Entry 5MY1 (electron microscopy, 7.60 A resolution (low resolution: residue-level contacts below are approximate; hydrogen-bond / salt-bridge calls are withheld)); this record covers chains A and D of the 26 polymer chains in the assembly.

Chain A:
Molecule: 16S ribosomal RNA
Source organism: Escherichia coli K-12
Sequence (1542 nucleotides; row label = number of the first residue in the row):
     1 AAAUUGAAGA GUUUGAUCAU GGCUCAGAUU GAACGCUGGC GGCAGGCCUA ACACAUGCAA
    61 GUCGAACGGU AACAGGAAGA AGCUUGCUUC UUUGCUGACG AGUGGCGGAC GGGUGAGUAA
   121 UGUCUGGGAA ACUGCCUGAU GGAGGGGGAU AACUACUGGA AACGGUAGCU AAUACCGCAU
   181 AACGUCGCAA GACCAAAGAG GGGGACCUUC GGGCCUCUUG CCAUCGGAUG UGCCCAGAUG
   241 GGAUUAGCUA GUAGGUGGGG UAACGGCUCA CCUAGGCGAC GAUCCCUAGC UGGUCUGAGA
   301 GGAUGACCAG CCACACUGGA ACUGAGACAC GGUCCAGACU CCUACGGGAG GCAGCAGUGG
   361 GGAAUAUUGC ACAAUGGGCG CAAGCCUGAU GCAGCCAUGC CGCGUGUAUG AAGAAGGCCU
   421 UCGGGUUGUA AAGUACUUUC AGCGGGGAGG AAGGGAGUAA AGUUAAUACC UUUGCUCAUU
   481 GACGUUACCC GCAGAAGAAG CACCGGCUAA CUCCGUGCCA GCAGCCGCGG UAAUACGGAG
   541 GGUGCAAGCG UUAAUCGGAA UUACUGGGCG UAAAGCGCAC GCAGGCGGUU UGUUAAGUCA
   601 GAUGUGAAAU CCCCGGGCUC AACCUGGGAA CUGCAUCUGA UACUGGCAAG CUUGAGUCUC
   661 GUAGAGGGGG GUAGAAUUCC AGGUGUAGCG GUGAAAUGCG UAGAGAUCUG GAGGAAUACC
   721 GGUGGCGAAG GCGGCCCCCU GGACGAAGAC UGACGCUCAG GUGCGAAAGC GUGGGGAGCA
   781 AACAGGAUUA GAUACCCUGG UAGUCCACGC CGUAAACGAU GUCGACUUGG AGGUUGUGCC
   841 CUUGAGGCGU GGCUUCCGGA GCUAACGCGU UAAGUCGACC GCCUGGGGAG UACGGCCGCA
   901 AGGUUAAAAC UCAAAUGAAU UGACGGGGGC CCGCACAAGC GGUGGAGCAU GUGGUUUAAU
   961 UCGAUGCAAC GCGAAGAACC UUACCUGGUC UUGACAUCCA CGGAAGUUUU CAGAGAUGAG
  1021 AAUGUGCCUU CGGGAACCGU GAGACAGGUG CUGCAUGGCU GUCGUCAGCU CGUGUUGUGA
  1081 AAUGUUGGGU UAAGUCCCGC AACGAGCGCA ACCCUUAUCC UUUGUUGCCA GCGGUCCGGC
  1141 CGGGAACUCA AAGGAGACUG CCAGUGAUAA ACUGGAGGAA GGUGGGGAUG ACGUCAAGUC
  1201 AUCAUGGCCC UUACGACCAG GGCUACACAC GUGCUACAAU GGCGCAUACA AAGAGAAGCG
  1261 ACCUCGCGAG AGCAAGCGGA CCUCAUAAAG UGCGUCGUAG UCCGGAUUGG AGUCUGCAAC
  1321 UCGACUCCAU GAAGUCGGAA UCGCUAGUAA UCGUGGAUCA GAAUGCCACG GUGAAUACGU
  1381 UCCCGGGCCU UGUACACACC GCCCGUCACA CCAUGGGAGU GGGUUGCAAA AGAAGUAGGU
  1441 AGCUUAACCU UCGGGAGGGC GCUUACCACU UUGUGAUUCA UGACUGGGGU GAAGUCGUAA
  1501 CAAGGUAACC GUAGGGGAAC CUGCGGUUGG AUCACCUCCU UA
Disordered / not traced: 1-4, 1535-1542

Chain D:
Protein: 30S ribosomal protein S4
Source organism: Escherichia coli K-12
Reference sequence: P0A7V8 (RS4_ECOLI); residues 1-205 here correspond to UniProt positions 2-206 (UniProt number = residue number + 1)
Amino-acid sequence (205 residues; each row starts with the number of its first residue):
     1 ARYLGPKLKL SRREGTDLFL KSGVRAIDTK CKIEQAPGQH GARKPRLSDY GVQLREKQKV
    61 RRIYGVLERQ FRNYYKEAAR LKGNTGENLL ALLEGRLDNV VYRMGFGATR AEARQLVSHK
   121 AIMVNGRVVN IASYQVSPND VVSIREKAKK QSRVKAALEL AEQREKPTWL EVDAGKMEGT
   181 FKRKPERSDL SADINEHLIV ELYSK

Chain A / chain D interface:
Contacting residue pairs (95):
  U5(A) with Gly-83(D); Asn-84(D); Thr-85(D)
  A8(A) with Gln-53(D); Glu-201(D); Leu-202(D); Ser-204(D); Lys-205(D)
  A28(A) with Arg-72(D)
  C401(A) with Arg-69(D); Asn-73(D)
  G402(A) with Gln-70(D); Ile-131(D); Ser-133(D)
  C403(A) with Gln-70(D); Arg-96(D); Ser-133(D)
  G404(A) with Ala-1(D); Arg-114(D)
  U405(A) with Ala-1(D); Arg-2(D); Arg-114(D)
  G406(A) with Leu-4(D); Gln-115(D)
  U407(A) with Leu-4(D); Thr-109(D); Glu-112(D); Gln-115(D); Arg-153(D)
  A408(A) with Leu-20(D); Lys-21(D); Thr-109(D); Ala-111(D); Glu-112(D)
  U409(A) with Lys-21(D); Ser-22(D)
  G410(A) with Arg-25(D)
  A411(A) with Arg-25(D)
  G413(A) with Lys-30(D); Cys-31(D); Lys-32(D)
  G425(A) with Gln-39(D)
  U426(A) with Gly-38(D); Gln-39(D)
  U427(A) with Arg-12(D); Ala-36(D); Gly-38(D)
  G428(A) with Lys-9(D); Arg-12(D)
  U429(A) with Leu-8(D); Arg-12(D); Cys-31(D)
  A430(A) with Pro-6(D); Lys-7(D); Leu-8(D)
  C436(A) with Arg-153(D)
  U437(A) with Gln-115(D); His-119(D); Gln-151(D); Arg-153(D)
  U438(A) with His-119(D); Gln-151(D)
  U439(A) with Ser-118(D); His-119(D); Lys-120(D)
  C440(A) with Lys-120(D)
  C489(A) with Lys-120(D)
  A499(A) with Ala-1(D)
  U508(A) with Tyr-50(D)
  A509(A) with Tyr-50(D)
  C511(A) with His-40(D)
  U512(A) with His-40(D)
  G541(A) with Gln-39(D)
  G542(A) with Lys-9(D); Arg-13(D); Gly-38(D)
  U543(A) with Arg-13(D); Arg-55(D)
  G544(A) with Arg-55(D)
  C545(A) with Tyr-3(D); Arg-61(D); Glu-68(D)
  A546(A) with Tyr-3(D); Leu-67(D); Glu-68(D); Arg-69(D)
  A547(A) with Ala-1(D)
  C613(A) with Arg-80(D)
  U619(A) with Val-129(D); Asn-130(D); Ile-131(D); Tyr-134(D)
  C620(A) with Ile-131(D); Ser-133(D); Tyr-134(D)
Also at the interface, not in a pair above, chain A (45 interface residues in all): A7, C419, A495
Also at the interface, not in a pair above, chain D (66 interface residues in all): Gly-23, Pro-37, Ser-48, Gly-51, Leu-54, Lys-57, Gln-58, Ala-79, Val-128, Ala-132, Gln-135

Summary:
45 residues of chain A and 66 residues of chain D are in contact.
Chain A is 16S ribosomal RNA and chain D is 30S ribosomal protein S4, both from Escherichia coli K-12; the
structure, E. coli expressome, was determined by electron microscopy.
